PDB entry 8GMU | electron microscopy, 2.78 A resolution | chains A and F of the 4 polymer chains in the assembly

== Chain A ==
Name: Repressor protein cI
Organism: Escherichia phage Lambda
UniProtKB: P03034 (RPC1_LAMBD); residues 101-236 here correspond to UniProt positions 102-237 (UniProt number = residue number + 1)
Chain sequence (136 residues; numbered 101 to 236; the number before each row is that of its first residue):
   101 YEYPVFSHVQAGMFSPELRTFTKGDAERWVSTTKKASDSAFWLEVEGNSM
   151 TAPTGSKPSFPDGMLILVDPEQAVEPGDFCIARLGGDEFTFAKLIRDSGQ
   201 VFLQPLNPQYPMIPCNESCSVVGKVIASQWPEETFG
Disordered / not traced: 232-236
Construct notes: engineered mutation Ala192 (Lys193 in P03034)
From the paper describing this entry:
  - contacts within the chain: Ala111-Ser149
  - catalytic residues: Ser149

== Chain F ==
Name: Protein RecA
Organism: Escherichia coli
UniProtKB: P0A7G6 (RECA_ECOLI); residues 0-352 here correspond to UniProt positions 1-353 (UniProt number = residue number + 1)
Chain sequence (353 residues; numbered 0 to 352; the number before each row is that of its first residue; numbering starts at 0):
     0 MAIDENKQKALAAALGQIEKQFGKGSIMRLGEDRSMDVETISTGSLSLDI
    50 ALGAGGLPMGRIVEIYGPESSGKTTLTLQVIAAAQREGKTCAFIDAEHAL
   100 DPIYARKLGVDIDNLLCSQPDTGEQALEICDALARSGAVDVIVVDSVAAL
   150 TPKAEIEGEIGDSHMGLAARMMSQAMRKLAGNLKQSNTLLIFINQIRMKI
   200 GVMFGNPETTTGGNALKFYASVRLDIRRIGAVKEGENVVGSETRVKVVKN
   250 KIAAPFKQAEFQILYGEGINFYGELVDLGVKEKLIEKAGAWYSYKGEKIG
   300 QGKANATAWLKDNPETAKEIEKKVRELLLSNPNSTPDFSVDDSEGVAETN
   350 EDF
Disordered / not traced: 0, 334-352
Ion coordination: Mg2+: Thr73 (together with ATP-gamma-S)
Ligand contacts:
  - ATP-gamma-S (AGS; phosphothiophosphoric acid-adenylate ester), molecule 1: Pro67, Glu68, Ser69, Ser70, Gly71, Lys72, Thr73, Thr74, Asp100, Tyr103, Arg227, Ser240, Ile262, Tyr264, Gly265
  - ATP-gamma-S (AGS), molecule 2: Phe217, Lys248, Asn249, Lys250, Ile251, Ala252, Ala253, Pro254
UniProt features mapped onto this chain:
  - binding site (ATP): Gly66 to Thr73

== Chain A / chain F interface ==
Contacting residue pairs - 14 pairs, chain A then chain F:
  Pro170(A) with Ile199(F)
  Ala182(A) with Met202(F), hydrophobic
  Leu194(A) with Met202(F), hydrophobic
  Arg196(A) with Val201(F), hydrogen bond (side chain-backbone); Met202(F), hydrogen bond (side chain-backbone)
  Val201(A) with Met202(F)
  Cys215(A) with Met202(F), hydrophobic; Phe203(F)
  Asn216(A) with Phe203(F)
  Cys219(A) with Met202(F)
  Ser220(A) with Gly200(F); Met202(F)
  Val221(A) with Gly200(F), hydrogen bond (backbone-backbone); Met202(F), hydrophobic
Other interface residues (no listed pair), chain A (12 interface residues in all): Leu203, Glu217
Interface features reported in the paper:
  - interface residues, chain F: Met202(F), Phe203(F)

== Summary ==
The interface between chain A and chain F involves 12 residues on one side and 5 on the other; the contacts
include 3 hydrogen bonds. Polar pairs include Arg196(A)-Val201(F), Arg196(A)-Met202(F) and
Val221(A)-Gly200(F). Bound to chain F: ATP-gamma-S. From UniProt: 8 ATP-binding residues on chain F. The paper
reports the catalytic residue Ser149(A); interface residues Met202(F) and Phe203(F).
Chain A is Repressor protein cI (Escherichia phage Lambda) and chain F is Protein RecA (Escherichia coli); the
structure, Structure of lambda repressor in complex with RecA filament, was determined by electron microscopy
together with 7YWA, 8GMS and 8GMT from the same study.
